PDB entry 3V4U | X-ray diffraction, 1.64 A resolution | chains H and P of the 3 polymer chains in the assembly

Chain H:
Molecule: Anti-MHC-I monoclonal antibody, 64-3-7 H chain
From: Mus musculus
Notes: antibody fragment or engineered binder
Chain sequence (216 residues; row label = number of the first residue in the row):
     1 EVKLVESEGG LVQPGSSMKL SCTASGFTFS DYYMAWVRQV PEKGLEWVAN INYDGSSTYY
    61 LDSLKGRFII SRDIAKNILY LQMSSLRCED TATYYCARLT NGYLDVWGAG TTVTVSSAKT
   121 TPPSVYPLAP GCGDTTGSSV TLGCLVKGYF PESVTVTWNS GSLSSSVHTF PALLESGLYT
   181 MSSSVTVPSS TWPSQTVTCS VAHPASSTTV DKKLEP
Disulfides: C22-C96, C144-C199

Chain P:
Molecule: H-2 class I histocompatibility antigen, L-D alpha chain
Notes: fragment: H-2L(d) PEPTIDE SEGMENT 46-54
Reference sequence: P01897 (HA1L_MOUSE); residues 46-54 here correspond to UniProt positions 70-78 (UniProt number = residue number + 24)
Chain sequence (9 residues; numbered 46 to 54; the number before each row is that of its first residue):
    46 EPQAPWMEQ
Not modelled in the structure: 54
Reported in the primary citation:
  - mutagenesis - Q48A: unchanged binding to Anti-MHC-I monoclonal antibody, 64-3-7 H chain (chain H)

Chain H / chain P interface:
Pairs across the interface - 17 pairs, chain H then chain P:
  Y33(H) with Q48(P); E53(P), hydrogen bond
  W47(H) with W51(P), hydrophobic
  N50(H) with A49(P); W51(P); M52(P)
  Y53(H) with Q48(P), hydrogen bond
  S57(H) with M52(P)
  T58(H) with M52(P)
  Y59(H) with W51(P); M52(P), hydrophobic
  L99(H) with Q48(P)
  T100(H) with Q48(P)
  N101(H) with P47(P); Q48(P), hydrogen bond (backbone-side chain)
  G102(H) with Q48(P), hydrogen bond (backbone-backbone); P50(P)
From the paper, about this interface:
  - hot spots on chain P (mutagenesis) - W51A: decreased binding to Anti-MHC-I monoclonal antibody, 64-3-7 H chain (chain H)
  - hot spots on chain P (mutagenesis) - Q48R: abolished binding to Anti-MHC-I monoclonal antibody, 64-3-7 H chain (chain H)

Overview:
The interface between chain H and chain P involves 11 residues on one side and 7 on the other; the contacts
include 4 hydrogen bonds. Polar contacts include Y33(H)-E53(P), Y53(H)-Q48(P) and N101(H)-Q48(P). The paper
reports that W51A of chain P reduces binding to Anti-MHC-I monoclonal antibody, 64-3-7 H chain (chain H); Q48R
of chain P abolishes binding to Anti-MHC-I monoclonal antibody, 64-3-7 H chain (chain H).
Here chain H is Anti-MHC-I monoclonal antibody, 64-3-7 H chain (Mus musculus) and chain P is H-2 class I
histocompatibility antigen, L-D alpha chain. Entry 3V4U (Structure of a monoclonal antibody complexed with its
MHC-I antigen) was determined by X-ray diffraction (same publication as 3UO1, 3UYR and 3V52).
